Entry 8WGU (X-ray diffraction, 1.51 A resolution); this record covers chains A and B.

[Chain A (and B)]
Protein: Transthyretin
Organism: Homo sapiens
Notes: chain B of this document is another copy of the same molecule, construct and numbering; everything in this record applies to it too
UniProtKB: P02766 (TTHY_HUMAN); residues -19 to 127 here correspond to UniProt positions 1-147 (UniProt number = residue number + 20)
Amino-acid sequence (159 residues; row label = number of the first residue in the row; numbers below 1 keep their minus sign (Met-31 is residue -31)):
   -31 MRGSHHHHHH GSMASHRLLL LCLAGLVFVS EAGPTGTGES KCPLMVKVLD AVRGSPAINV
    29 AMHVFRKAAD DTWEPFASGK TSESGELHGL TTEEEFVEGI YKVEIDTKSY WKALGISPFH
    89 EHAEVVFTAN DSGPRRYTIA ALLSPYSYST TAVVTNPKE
Disordered / not traced: -31 to 9, 125-127
Sequence notes: initiating methionine (-31); expression tag (-30 to -20); engineered mutation Met30 (Val50 in P02766)
Curated features (UniProtKB/Swiss-Prot):
  - binding site (L-thyroxine): Lys15, Glu54, Ser117
  - modified residue: Cys10 (Sulfocysteine), Glu42 (4-carboxyglutamate), Ser52 (Phosphoserine)
  - glycosylation: Asn98 (N-linked (GlcNAc...) asparagine)
Ligand contacts: WH0 ([3,5-bis(iodanyl)-4-oxidanyl-phenyl]-[2-ethyl-4,7-bis(fluoranyl)-1-benzofuran-3-yl]methanone): Met13, Lys15, Leu17, Thr106, Ala108, Ala109, Leu110, Ser117, Thr118, Thr119, Val121
Reported in the primary citation:
  - binding site for WH0: Lys15, Leu17, Ala108, Ser117, Thr119

[Interface between chain A and chain B]
Pairs across the interface (40; chain A residue first):
  Ile68(A) with Glu89(B)
  Phe87(A) with Phe95(B); Thr96(B); Tyr105(B), hydrophobic; Ile107(B), hydrophobic; Ala120(B), hydrophobic
  His88(A) with Val93(B); Val94(B)
  Glu89(A) with Ile68(B); Val94(B), hydrogen bond (backbone-backbone); Phe95(B); Thr96(B), hydrogen bond
  His90(A) with Val94(B)
  Glu92(A) with Glu92(B); Val94(B); Tyr116(B), hydrogen bond (backbone-side chain)
  Val93(A) with His88(B)
  Val94(A) with His88(B); Glu89(B), hydrogen bond (backbone-backbone); His90(B)
  Phe95(A) with Phe87(B), hydrophobic
  Thr96(A) with Glu89(B), hydrogen bond
  Tyr105(A) with Phe87(B), hydrophobic
  Ile107(A) with Phe87(B), hydrophobic
  Tyr114(A) with Thr119(B), hydrogen bond (backbone-side chain); Ala120(B), hydrogen bond (backbone-backbone)
  Ser115(A) with Thr118(B), hydrogen bond (side chain-backbone); Thr119(B)
  Tyr116(A) with Glu92(B), hydrogen bond (side chain-backbone); Ser117(B); Thr118(B), hydrogen bond (backbone-backbone)
  Ser117(A) with Tyr116(B); Ser117(B), hydrogen bond
  Thr118(A) with Ser115(B), hydrogen bond (backbone-side chain); Tyr116(B), hydrogen bond (backbone-backbone)
  Thr119(A) with Tyr114(B), hydrogen bond (side chain-backbone); Ser115(B)
  Ala120(A) with Phe87(B), hydrophobic; Tyr114(B), hydrogen bond (backbone-backbone)
  Val122(A) with Tyr114(B), hydrophobic
Interface residues without a listed pair, chain B (21 interface residues in all): Lys76, Val122

[In short]
20 residues of chain A face 21 of chain B across their interface; the contacts include 15 hydrogen bonds.
Polar contacts include Glu89(A)-Thr96(B), Glu92(A)-Tyr116(B) and Tyr114(A)-Thr119(B). Bound to chain A:
compound WH0. From UniProt: 3 L-thyroxine-binding residues on chain A. From the paper: a binding site for WH0
at Lys15(A), Leu17(A) and Ala108(A) among others.
Both chains are Transthyretin (Homo sapiens). Entry 8WGU (Crystal structure of V30M-TTR in complex with
compound 20) was determined by X-ray diffraction together with 8WGS and 8WGT from the same study.
